6PE5 - chains B and D of the 17 polymer chains in the assembly; structure by electron microscopy, 3.20 A resolution.

Chain B:
Protein: V0 assembly protein 1
Organism: Saccharomyces cerevisiae (strain ATCC 204508 / S288c)
UniProt: P53262 (VOA1_YEAST); residues 1-265 here = UniProt positions 1-265
Amino-acid sequence (265 residues; each row starts with the number of its first residue):
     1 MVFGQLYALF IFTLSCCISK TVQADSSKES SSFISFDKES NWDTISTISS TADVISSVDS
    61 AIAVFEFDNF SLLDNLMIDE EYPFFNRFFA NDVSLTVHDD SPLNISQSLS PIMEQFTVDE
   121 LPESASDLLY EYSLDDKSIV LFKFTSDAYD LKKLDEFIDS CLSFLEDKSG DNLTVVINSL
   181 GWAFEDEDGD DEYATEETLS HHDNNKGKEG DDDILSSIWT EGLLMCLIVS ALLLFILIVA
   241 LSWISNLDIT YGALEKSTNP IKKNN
Disordered / not traced: 1-209, 263-265
Curated features (UniProtKB/Swiss-Prot):
  - motif: K262 to N265 (ER retention motif)
  - glycosylation (N-linked (GlcNAc...) asparagine): N69, N104, N172

Chain D:
Protein: V-type proton ATPase subunit d
Organism: Saccharomyces cerevisiae (strain ATCC 204508 / S288c)
UniProt: P32366 (VA0D_YEAST); residue numbers follow UniProt; this construct covers 1-345
Amino-acid sequence (345 residues; each row starts with the number of its first residue):
     1 MEGVYFNIDN GFIEGVVRGY RNGLLSNNQY INLTQCDTLE DLKLQLSSTD YGNFLSSVSS
    61 ESLTTSLIQE YASSKLYHEF NYIRDQSSGS TRKFMDYITY GYMIDNVALM ITGTIHDRDK
   121 GEILQRCHPL GWFDTLPTLS VATDLESLYE TVLVDTPLAP YFKNCFDTAE ELDDMNIEII
   181 RNKLYKAYLE DFYNFVTEEI PEPAKECMQT LLGFEADRRS INIALNSLQS SDIDPDLKSD
   241 LLPNIGKLYP LATFHLAQAQ DFEGVRAALA NVYEYRGFLE TGNLEDHFYQ LEMELCRDAF
   301 TQQFAISTVW AWMKSKEQEV RNITWIAECI AQNQRERINN YISVY
Curated features (UniProtKB/Swiss-Prot):
  - modified residue: M1 (N-acetylmethionine)

Interface between chain B and chain D:
Residue-residue contacts - 20 pairs, chain B then chain D:
  W243(B) - Y5(D)  hydrophobic
  W243(B) - I8(D)  hydrophobic
  D248(B) - S88(D)
  D248(B) - G89(D)
  T250(B) - S87(D)
  T250(B) - S88(D)
  G252(B) - D85(D)
  G252(B) - R92(D)
  A253(B) - D85(D)
  E255(B) - R92(D)  salt bridge
  N259(B) - P129(D)  hydrogen bond (side chain-backbone)
  N259(B) - W132(D)
  P260(B) - W132(D)
  I261(B) - L124(D)
  I261(B) - C127(D)
  I261(B) - P129(D)  hydrophobic
  I261(B) - W132(D)  hydrophobic
  K262(B) - Y77(D)
  K262(B) - N81(D)
  K262(B) - P129(D)
Interface residues without a listed pair, chain D (16 interface residues in all): H78, Q86, H128

Summary:
Chain B and chain D form an interface of 10 and 16 residues respectively, with 1 hydrogen bond and 1 salt
bridge. Polar pairs include E255(B)-R92(D) and N259(B)-P129(D).
Chain B is V0 assembly protein 1 and chain D is V-type proton ATPase subunit d, both from Saccharomyces
cerevisiae (strain ATCC 204508 / S288c); the structure, Yeast Vo motor in complex with 2 VopQ molecules, was
determined by electron microscopy, deposited together with 6PE4.
